PDB entry 5UG1 | X-ray diffraction, 2.10 A resolution | chain A

Chain A:
Name: Acyltransferase
From: Streptococcus pneumoniae
Notes: EC 2.3.1.-; engineered mutation(s): UNP residues 427-605
UniProt: A0A0T8LL95 (A0A0T8LL95_STREE); residues 427-605 here = UniProt positions 427-605
Chain sequence (179 residues; numbered 427 to 605; the number before each row is that of its first residue):
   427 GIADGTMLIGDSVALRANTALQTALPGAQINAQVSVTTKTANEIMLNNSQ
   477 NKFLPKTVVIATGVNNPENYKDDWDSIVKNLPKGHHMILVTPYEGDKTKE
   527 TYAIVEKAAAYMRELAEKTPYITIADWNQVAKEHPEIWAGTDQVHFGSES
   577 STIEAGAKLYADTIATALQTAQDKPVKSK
Glycans and other covalent adducts: methanesulfonic acid (03S) linked to S438
Metal / ion sites: Na+: A542, T545, I548
Residues lining bound ligands: methanesulfonic acid (03S): D437, V439, V460, V490, N491, V570, H571
Reported in the primary citation:
  - binding site for methanesulfonic acid: S438, V460, V490, N491, V570, H571
  - conformationally variable residues (side-chain flip): S438, S461, N491, H571

In short:
Covalently linked methanesulfonic acid: at S438. A542, T545 and I548 coordinate Na+. From the paper: a binding
site for methanesulfonic acid at S438, V460 and V490 among others; conformational variability at S438, S461
and N491 among others.
Chain A is Acyltransferase (Streptococcus pneumoniae); the structure, Structure of Streptococcus pneumoniae
peptidoglycan O-acetyltransferase A (OatA) C-terminal catalytic domain with methylsulfonyl adduct, was
determined by X-ray diffraction together with 5UFY from the same study.
